PDB entry 8T2F | electron microscopy, 3.80 A resolution | chains B and D of the 8 polymer chains in the assembly

== Chain B (and D) ==
Protein: Transmembrane protein gp41
Source organism: Human immunodeficiency virus 1
Notes: chain D of this document is another copy of the same molecule, construct and numbering; everything in this record applies to it too
Sequence (153 residues; row label = number of the first residue in the row):
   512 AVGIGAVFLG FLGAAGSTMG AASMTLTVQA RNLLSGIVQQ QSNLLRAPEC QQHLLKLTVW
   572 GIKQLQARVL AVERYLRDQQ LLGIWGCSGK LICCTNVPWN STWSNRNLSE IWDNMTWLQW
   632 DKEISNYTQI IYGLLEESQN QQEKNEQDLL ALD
Disordered / not traced: 512-520, 547-570, 656-664 (chain D: 512-521, 548-570, 661-664)
Disulfide bonds: C598-C604
Covalent attachments: N-acetylglucosamine (NAG) linked to N611, N637
Small-molecule neighbours: N-acetylglucosamine (NAG; 2-acetamido-2-deoxy-beta-D-glucopyranose): A525, G527, S528
What the authors report for this chain:
  - mutagenesis - N611A: increased binding to experimental group

== Chain B / chain D interface ==
Contacting residue pairs - 26 pairs, chain B then chain D:
  M535(B) - N651(D)  hydrogen bond (backbone-side chain)
  M535(B) - K655(D)
  T538(B) - N651(D)
  A541(B) - Q591(D)  hydrogen bond (backbone-side chain)
  R542(B) - Q591(D)
  R542(B) - E647(D)  salt bridge
  L545(B) - R588(D)
  L545(B) - Q591(D)
  S546(B) - R588(D)  hydrogen bond (backbone-side chain)
  I573(B) - I573(D)  hydrophobic
  L576(B) - I573(D)  hydrophobic
  L576(B) - L576(D)  hydrophobic
  L576(B) - Q577(D)
  L576(B) - V580(D)  hydrophobic
  R579(B) - V580(D)
  R579(B) - L581(D)
  R579(B) - E584(D)  salt bridge
  V580(B) - V580(D)  hydrophobic
  V583(B) - L587(D)  hydrophobic
  Y586(B) - Q591(D)
  L587(B) - L587(D)  hydrophobic
  G600(B) - G594(D)
  K601(B) - E654(D)
  L602(B) - E654(D)  hydrogen bond (backbone-side chain)
  I603(B) - E654(D)
  I603(B) - Q658(D)
Interface residues without a listed pair, chain B (20 interface residues in all): T536, L537, C605
Interface residues without a listed pair, chain D (18 interface residues in all): V583, I595, E657

== Overview ==
Chain B and chain D form an interface of 20 and 18 residues respectively, with 4 hydrogen bonds and 2 salt
bridges. Among the polar pairs are R542(B)-E647(D), R579(B)-E584(D) and M535(B)-N651(D). Bound to chain B:
N-acetylglucosamine. Covalently linked N-acetylglucosamine: at N611(B) and N637(B). The paper reports that
N611A of chain B increases binding to experimental group.
Chain B and chain D are both Transmembrane protein gp41 (Human immunodeficiency virus 1); the structure, BG505
Boost2 SOSIP.664 in complex with NHP polyclonal antibody N289, was determined by electron microscopy,
deposited together with 8T2E, 8SWV, 8SWW and 8SWX.
